Entry 8W5N (electron microscopy, 3.10 A resolution); this record covers chains A and B of the 5 polymer chains in the assembly.

# Chain A (and B)
Name: Minor capsid protein A1
Organism: Escherichia phage Qbeta
Notes: chain B of this document is another copy of the same molecule, construct and numbering; everything in this record applies to it too
UniProt: Q8LTE1 (A1_BPQBE); residues 0-132 here correspond to UniProt positions 1-133 (UniProt number = residue number + 1)
Sequence (133 residues; each row starts with the number of its first residue; numbering starts at 0):
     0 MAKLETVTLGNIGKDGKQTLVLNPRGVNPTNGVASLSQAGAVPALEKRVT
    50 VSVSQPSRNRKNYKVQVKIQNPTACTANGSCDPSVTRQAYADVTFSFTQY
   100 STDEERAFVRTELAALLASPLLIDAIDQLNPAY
Disordered / not traced: 0

# How chain A and chain B interact
Contacting residue pairs (126):
  A1(A) - D123(B)  hydrogen bond (backbone-side chain)
  A1(A) - P130(B)
  A1(A) - Y132(B)  hydrogen bond (backbone-backbone)
  K2(A) - L120(B)
  K2(A) - Y132(B)
  L3(A) - A131(B)  hydrophobic
  L3(A) - Y132(B)
  L8(A) - E111(B)
  L8(A) - A114(B)
  L8(A) - L115(B)  hydrophobic
  I11(A) - F107(B)  hydrophobic
  I11(A) - T110(B)
  I11(A) - E111(B)
  G12(A) - T110(B)  hydrogen bond (backbone-side chain)
  K13(A) - A106(B)
  K13(A) - R109(B)
  Q17(A) - F107(B)
  L19(A) - F107(B)  hydrophobic
  L19(A) - E111(B)
  V26(A) - A131(B)
  A33(A) - A131(B)  hydrophobic
  K46(A) - F107(B)
  V48(A) - E111(B)
  V48(A) - L115(B)  hydrophobic
  V50(A) - L120(B)  hydrophobic
  V50(A) - L121(B)  hydrophobic
  V52(A) - A124(B)  hydrophobic
  V52(A) - P130(B)  hydrophobic
  Y62(A) - L128(B)  hydrophobic
  V64(A) - A124(B)
  V64(A) - I125(B)  hydrophobic
  V66(A) - L121(B)  hydrophobic
  I68(A) - V108(B)  hydrophobic
  I68(A) - E111(B)
  I68(A) - L115(B)  hydrophobic
  N70(A) - F107(B)
  N70(A) - V108(B)
  N70(A) - E111(B)
  T72(A) - E104(B)  hydrogen bond
  R86(A) - T97(B)
  R86(A) - Y99(B)
  R86(A) - S100(B)
  R86(A) - E104(B)  salt bridge
  A88(A) - S95(B)
  A88(A) - F96(B)  hydrophobic
  Y89(A) - F94(B)
  Y89(A) - S95(B)  hydrogen bond (backbone-backbone)
  A90(A) - T93(B)
  A90(A) - F94(B)  hydrophobic
  A90(A) - V108(B)  hydrophobic
  D91(A) - D91(B)
  D91(A) - T93(B)  hydrogen bond
  V92(A) - D91(B)
  V92(A) - V92(B)  hydrophobic
  V92(A) - L112(B)  hydrophobic
  T93(A) - A90(B)
  T93(A) - D91(B)  hydrogen bond (backbone-backbone)
  F94(A) - I125(B)  hydrophobic
  S95(A) - Q87(B)
  S95(A) - A88(B)
  S95(A) - Y89(B)  hydrogen bond (backbone-backbone)
  F96(A) - A88(B)  hydrophobic
  F96(A) - I125(B)  hydrophobic
  T97(A) - R86(B)
  Y99(A) - R86(B)  hydrogen bond (backbone-side chain)
  S100(A) - R86(B)
  D102(A) - K13(B)  salt bridge
  D102(A) - D126(B)
  D102(A) - Q127(B)
  E103(A) - K13(B)
  E104(A) - T72(B)
  E104(A) - R86(B)  salt bridge
  R105(A) - I125(B)  hydrogen bond (side chain-backbone)
  R105(A) - D126(B)  hydrogen bond (side chain-backbone)
  R105(A) - L128(B)
  A106(A) - K13(B)
  A106(A) - D126(B)
  F107(A) - I11(B)  hydrophobic
  F107(A) - Q17(B)
  V108(A) - N70(B)
  V108(A) - Y89(B)
  V108(A) - A90(B)  hydrophobic
  R109(A) - L116(B)  hydrogen bond (side chain-backbone)
  R109(A) - I122(B)
  R109(A) - D126(B)  salt bridge
  T110(A) - N10(B)
  T110(A) - I11(B)
  T110(A) - G12(B)
  E111(A) - I11(B)
  E111(A) - L19(B)
  E111(A) - V48(B)
  E111(A) - I68(B)
  E111(A) - N70(B)
  L112(A) - I68(B)  hydrophobic
  L112(A) - V92(B)  hydrophobic
  L112(A) - L116(B)  hydrophobic
  A113(A) - L116(B)
  A114(A) - L8(B)
  L115(A) - L8(B)  hydrophobic
  L115(A) - V48(B)  hydrophobic
  L116(A) - R109(B)  hydrogen bond (backbone-side chain)
  S118(A) - V6(B)
  P119(A) - A1(B)
  L120(A) - L35(B)  hydrophobic
  L120(A) - V50(B)  hydrophobic
  L121(A) - V66(B)  hydrophobic
  L121(A) - R109(B)
  I122(A) - R109(B)
  D123(A) - A1(B)  hydrogen bond (side chain-backbone)
  A124(A) - V64(B)
  I125(A) - V64(B)  hydrophobic
  I125(A) - F94(B)  hydrophobic
  I125(A) - R105(B)
  D126(A) - D102(B)
  D126(A) - R105(B)  hydrogen bond (backbone-side chain)
  D126(A) - A106(B)
  L128(A) - Y62(B)  hydrophobic
  L128(A) - R105(B)
  N129(A) - V52(B)
  P130(A) - A1(B)  hydrogen bond (backbone-backbone)
  P130(A) - V52(B)  hydrophobic
  A131(A) - A1(B)
  A131(A) - V26(B)
  A131(A) - A33(B)  hydrophobic
  Y132(A) - A1(B)  hydrogen bond (backbone-backbone)
  Y132(A) - L3(B)
Also at the interface, not in a pair above, chain A (67 interface residues in all): G9, Q87, A117, Q127
Also at the interface, not in a pair above, chain B (70 interface residues in all): K2, G9, L21, K46, T101, A113, A117, P119, N129

# Overview
67 residues of chain A face 70 of chain B across their interface, with 17 hydrogen bonds and 4 salt bridges.
Among the polar pairs are R86(A)-E104(B), D102(A)-K13(B) and R109(A)-D126(B).
Chain A and chain B are both Minor capsid protein A1 (Escherichia phage Qbeta); the structure, Cryo-EM
structure of Qb-Ab21, was determined by electron microscopy together with 8W5D, 8W5E, 8W5F, 8W5G, 8W5L, 8W5M
and 8 further entries from the same study.
